PDB entry 3N23 | X-ray diffraction, 4.60 A resolution (low resolution: residue-level contacts below are approximate; hydrogen-bond / salt-bridge calls are withheld) | chains B and G of the 3 polymer chains in the assembly

[Chain B]
Molecule: Sodium/potassium-transporting ATPase subunit beta-1
From: Sus scrofa
Notes: fragment: BETA chain
UniProtKB: P05027 (AT1B1_PIG); numbering as in UniProt (aligned over 27-303)
Sequence (277 residues; row label = number of the first residue in the row):
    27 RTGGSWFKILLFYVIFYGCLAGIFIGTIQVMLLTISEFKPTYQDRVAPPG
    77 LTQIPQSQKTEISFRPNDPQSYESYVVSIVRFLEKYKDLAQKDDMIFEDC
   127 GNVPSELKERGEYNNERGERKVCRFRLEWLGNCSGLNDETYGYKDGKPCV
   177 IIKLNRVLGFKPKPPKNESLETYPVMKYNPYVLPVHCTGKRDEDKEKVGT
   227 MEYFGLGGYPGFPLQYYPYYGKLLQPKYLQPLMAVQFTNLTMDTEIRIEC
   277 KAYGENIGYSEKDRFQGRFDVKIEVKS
Not modelled in the structure: 160-167, 216-220
Cystine bridges: Cys-126/Cys-149, Cys-159/Cys-175, Cys-213/Cys-276
UniProt features mapped onto this chain:
  - modified residue: Tyr-101 (Phosphotyrosine)
  - glycosylation (N-linked (GlcNAc...) asparagine): Asn-158, Asn-193, Asn-265

[Chain G]
Molecule: Na+/K+ ATPase gamma subunit transcript variant a
From: Sus scrofa
Notes: fragment: GAMMA chain
UniProtKB: Q58K79 (Q58K79_PIG); numbering as in UniProt (aligned over 17-47)
Sequence (31 residues; numbered 17 to 47; the number before each row is that of its first residue):
    17 DPFYYDYETVRNGGLIFAALAFIVGLIIILS

[Interface between chain B and chain G]
Contacting residue pairs (5):
  Gln-69(B) / Phe-19(G)
  Asp-70(B) / Tyr-23(G)
  Arg-71(B) / Tyr-23(G)
  Leu-184(B) / Phe-19(G)
  Gly-185(B) / Phe-19(G)
Also at the interface, not in a pair above, chain B (8 interface residues in all): Tyr-68, Phe-186, Lys-189
Also at the interface, not in a pair above, chain G (5 interface residues in all): Asp-17, Tyr-20, Tyr-21

[Overview]
8 residues of chain B and 5 residues of chain G are in contact.
Here chain B is Sodium/potassium-transporting ATPase subunit beta-1 and chain G is Na+/K+ ATPase gamma subunit
transcript variant a, both from Sus scrofa. Entry 3N23 (Crystal structure of the high affinity complex between
ouabain and the E2P form of the sodium-potassium ...) was determined by X-ray diffraction.
